6XZX - chain A; structure by X-ray diffraction, 1.55 A resolution.

Chain A:
Name: Carbonic anhydrase 1
From: Homo sapiens
Notes: EC 4.2.1.1
UniProt: P00915 (CAH1_HUMAN); residues 0-260 here correspond to UniProt positions 1-261 (UniProt number = residue number + 1)
Sequence (261 residues; row label = number of the first residue in the row; numbering starts at 0):
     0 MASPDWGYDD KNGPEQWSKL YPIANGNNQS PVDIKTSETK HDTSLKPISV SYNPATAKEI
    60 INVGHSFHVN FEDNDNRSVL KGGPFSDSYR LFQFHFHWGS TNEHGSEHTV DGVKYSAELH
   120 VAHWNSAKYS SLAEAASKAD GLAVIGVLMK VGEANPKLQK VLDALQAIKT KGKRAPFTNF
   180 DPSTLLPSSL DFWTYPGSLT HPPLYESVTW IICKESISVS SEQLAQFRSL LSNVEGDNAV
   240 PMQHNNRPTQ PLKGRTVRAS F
Unresolved in the structure: 0-3
Ion coordination: Zn2+: H94, H96, H119 (together with O5H)
Ligand contacts: O5H (1-[2-[(phenylmethyl)amino]ethyl]-3-(3-sulfamoylphenyl)urea): H67, F91, Q92, H94, H96, E106, H119, A121, L131, A135, L141, V143, S197, L198, T199, H200, P202, Y204, W209
Curated features (UniProtKB/Swiss-Prot):
  - active site: H64 (Proton donor/acceptor)
  - binding site (Zn(2+)): H64, H67, H94, H96, H119, H200
  - binding site (substrate): T199, H200
  - modified residue: A1 (N-acetylalanine)
What the authors report for this chain:
  - Zn2+ coordination: H94
  - binding site for O5H: Q92, T199

Summary:
Bound to chain A: compound O5H. H94, H96 and H119 form the Zn2+ site. Curated annotation (UniProt) lists
active-site residue H64, 6 Zn2+-binding residues and substrate-binding residues T199 and H200. The paper
reports a binding site for O5H at Q92 and T199; Zn2+ coordination by H94.
Chain A is Carbonic anhydrase 1 (Homo sapiens); the structure, crystal structure of human carbonic anhydrase I
in complex with 4-(3-(2-((2-fluorobenzyl)amino)ethyl)ureido) benzenesulfonamide, was determined by X-ray
diffraction, deposited together with 6XZE, 6XZO, 6XZS, 6XZY and 6Y00.
